Entry 9GBC (electron microscopy, 2.70 A resolution); this record covers chains A and B.

Chain A:
Name: TonB-linked outer membrane receptor
Organism: Bacteroides thetaiotaomicron VPI-5482
Reference sequence: Q8A621 (Q8A621_BACTN); numbering as in UniProt (aligned over 1-796)
Sequence (796 residues; numbered 1 to 796; the number before each row is that of its first residue):
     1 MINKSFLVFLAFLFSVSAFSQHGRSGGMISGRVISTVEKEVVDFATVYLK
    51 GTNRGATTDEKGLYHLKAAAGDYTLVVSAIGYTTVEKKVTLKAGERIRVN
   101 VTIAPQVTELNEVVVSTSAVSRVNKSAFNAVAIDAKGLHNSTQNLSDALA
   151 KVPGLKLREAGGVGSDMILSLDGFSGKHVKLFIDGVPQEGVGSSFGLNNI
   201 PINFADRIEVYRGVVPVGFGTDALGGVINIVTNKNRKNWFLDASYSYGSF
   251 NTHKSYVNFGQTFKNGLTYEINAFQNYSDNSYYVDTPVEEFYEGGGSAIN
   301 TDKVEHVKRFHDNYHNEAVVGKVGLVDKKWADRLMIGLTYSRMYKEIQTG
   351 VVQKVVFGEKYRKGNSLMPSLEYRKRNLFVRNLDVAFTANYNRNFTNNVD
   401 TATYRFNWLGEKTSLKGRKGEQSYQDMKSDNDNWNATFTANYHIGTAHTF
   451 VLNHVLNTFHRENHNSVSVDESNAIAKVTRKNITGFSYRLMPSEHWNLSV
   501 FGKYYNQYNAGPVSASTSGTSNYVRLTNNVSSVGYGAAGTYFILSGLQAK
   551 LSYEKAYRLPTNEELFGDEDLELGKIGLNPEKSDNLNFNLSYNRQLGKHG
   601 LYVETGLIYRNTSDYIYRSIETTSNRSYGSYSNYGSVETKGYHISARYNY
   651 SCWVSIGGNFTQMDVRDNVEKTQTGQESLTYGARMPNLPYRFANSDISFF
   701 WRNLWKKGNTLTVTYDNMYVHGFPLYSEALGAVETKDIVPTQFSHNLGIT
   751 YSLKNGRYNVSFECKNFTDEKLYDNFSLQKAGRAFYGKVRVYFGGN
Unresolved in the structure: 1-117, 464-473, 796
What the authors report for this chain:
  - post-translational modification sites: T401
  - conformationally variable residues (order/disorder transition): H464 to N473

Chain B:
Name: DUF4374 domain-containing protein
Organism: Bacteroides thetaiotaomicron VPI-5482
Reference sequence: Q8A622 (Q8A622_BACTN); numbering as in UniProt (aligned over 1-464)
Sequence (470 residues; row label = number of the first residue in the row):
     1 MKKNFLMWSFAMALLTGTLCTSCDETEGAVAPEETQSVQKGIAITYLHVT
    51 DQIMKNRDVIRGENFLGNGEYVTFAGILEANNKIYTAPIPMGLSVYGSAF
   101 EDGKWVKYPELVKTEDGGSNSSSYEKGELQWTQYPNEAWVAIYNDENFNN
   151 PTLIRTDKISYACGRMRSQYYQTIWAADNGDVYVFSPSYAKIMDADVQKT
   201 NLPAGVVRIKAGATDFDSYYCNLEELSGGKSFLRCWHITGDYFLLQMYTG
   251 EINSRGTGATRMAVFKATGNGDKGELYYVDGLPEPDRISSFSGTPFCENG
   301 VAYVGVIPITADGETNHPAIYKIDPVTHTATKGLTVNATGITAIGRLAKD
   351 SHSTYVVSATVTSANSTANYLLATSTLESGSVTPGNNNGFETATGTAWIF
   401 YKDQYLYRLQYNQGNEGVTTAYELNTNGGIAKRSNEYTITRFTTYGIFGE
   451 NIISSSAVDATFTDHHHHHH
Unresolved in the structure: 1-37, 463-470
Differences from the reference sequence: expression tag (465-470)
What the authors report for this chain:
  - conformationally variable residues (loop rearrangement): Q413, E416

Chain A / chain B interface:
Contacting residue pairs - 117 pairs, chain A then chain B:
  Y292(A) with I53(B), hydrophobic; N435(B)
  G296(A) with I53(B); M54(B); K55(B)
  S297(A) with M54(B), hydrogen bond (backbone-backbone)
  A298(A) with Q52(B); N435(B); E436(B)
  I299(A) with S434(B); N435(B); E436(B), hydrogen bond (backbone-backbone); T438(B)
  N300(A) with N435(B)
  T301(A) with K432(B); S434(B), hydrogen bond (backbone-backbone); E436(B), hydrogen bond
  D302(A) with S434(B)
  V351(A) with G414(B); N415(B)
  V352(A) with N415(B)
  K354(A) with E416(B), salt bridge; E436(B), salt bridge
  V355(A) with G417(B)
  R405(A) with N412(B); T438(B)
  K416(A) with N56(B), hydrogen bond (side chain-backbone); D58(B); V59(B), hydrogen bond (backbone-backbone)
  G417(A) with V59(B); D459(B); A460(B)
  R418(A) with A43(B); I44(B), hydrogen bond (side chain-backbone); N56(B); R57(B), hydrogen bond (side chain-backbone); V59(B)
  K419(A) with V38(B); D459(B); T461(B)
  E421(A) with N412(B)
  Q422(A) with N412(B); Q413(B)
  S423(A) with Q413(B)
  S516(A) with D194(B), hydrogen bond
  T517(A) with I192(B), hydrogen bond (side chain-backbone); D194(B), hydrogen bond
  S518(A) with I192(B); D194(B), hydrogen bond
  T520(A) with D194(B), hydrogen bond
  S521(A) with D194(B)
  D568(A) with R255(B), hydrogen bond (backbone-side chain)
  E569(A) with S119(B)
  D570(A) with R255(B)
  L573(A) with R255(B)
  Y617(A) with N365(B)
  R618(A) with N365(B)
  E621(A) with R167(B), salt bridge
  T622(A) with S289(B)
  T623(A) with G256(B); G258(B); A259(B); T260(B); S289(B), hydrogen bond (backbone-backbone); S290(B)
  S624(A) with T257(B); G258(B), hydrogen bond (backbone-backbone); T260(B); I288(B); S289(B), hydrogen bond (backbone-backbone)
  N625(A) with T249(B), hydrogen bond; T257(B); G258(B); T260(B), hydrogen bond; P285(B), hydrogen bond (side chain-backbone); D286(B), hydrogen bond
  T674(A) with S289(B); P308(B); I309(B); T310(B), hydrogen bond (backbone-backbone)
  G675(A) with T310(B)
  Q676(A) with P308(B), hydrogen bond (side chain-backbone); T310(B), hydrogen bond; N316(B), hydrogen bond (side chain-backbone)
  L679(A) with N337(B); T383(B)
  T680(A) with S363(B), hydrogen bond
  M685(A) with A364(B), hydrophobic
  Y726(A) with T367(B); A368(B), hydrophobic; E391(B); A393(B)
  E728(A) with N387(B), hydrogen bond (backbone-side chain)
  A729(A) with P384(B); G385(B); N386(B), hydrogen bond (backbone-backbone); N387(B), hydrogen bond (backbone-backbone)
  L730(A) with V361(B), hydrophobic; Y370(B); P384(B); G385(B); N387(B); E391(B)
  G731(A) with Y370(B); P384(B), hydrogen bond (backbone-backbone); N387(B), hydrogen bond (backbone-side chain); N388(B), hydrogen bond (backbone-backbone); G389(B)
  A732(A) with N387(B); N388(B); G389(B), hydrogen bond (backbone-backbone)
  V733(A) with N387(B)
  T735(A) with G389(B); F390(B); E391(B), hydrogen bond (side chain-backbone)
  K736(A) with E391(B), salt bridge
  D737(A) with E391(B)
Interface residues without a listed pair, chain A (58 interface residues in all): E289, G294, R626, S627, P686, S727
Interface residues without a listed pair, chain B (73 interface residues in all): T45, M193, K199, Q246, F291, H317, S366, V418, Y437, T440
The authors on this interface:
  - residue pairs: K354(A)-E416(B), I44(B)-R418(A), M54(B)-S297(A), N56(B)-K416(A), R57(B)-R418(A), V59(B)-K416(A), R167(B)-E621(A), I192(B)-T517(A), D194(B)-S516(A), D194(B)-T517(A), D194(B)-S518(A), D194(B)-T520(A), D194(B)-S521(A), T249(B)-N625(A), R255(B)-D568(A), G258(B)-T623(A), G258(B)-S624(A), A259(B)-T623(A), T260(B)-N625(A), S289(B)-T623(A), S289(B)-S624(A), P308(B)-T674(A), P308(B)-Q676(A), T310(B)-T674(A), T310(B)-Q676(A), N316(B)-Q676(A), P384(B)-G731(A), N386(B)-A729(A), N387(B)-E728(A), N387(B)-A729(A), N387(B)-G731(A), G389(B)-A732(A), G389(B)-T735(A), E391(B)-T735(A), E391(B)-K736(A), E391(B)-D737(A), N412(B)-E421(A), Q413(B)-S423(A), K432(B)-T301(A), S434(B)-T301(A), E436(B)-I299(A), E436(B)-T301(A), E436(B)-K354(A), T438(B)-E289(A), D459(B)-K419(A)

Summary:
Chain A and chain B form an interface of 58 and 73 residues respectively; the contacts include 34 hydrogen
bonds and 4 salt bridges. Among the polar pairs are K354(A)-E416(B), K354(A)-E436(B) and E621(A)-R167(B). The
paper describes contacts between K354(A) and E416(B), I44(B) and R418(A) and M54(B) and S297(A) among others.
The paper reports a modification site at T401(A); conformational variability at H464(A) and Q413(B) among
others.
Here chain A is TonB-linked outer membrane receptor and chain B is DUF4374 domain-containing protein, both
from Bacteroides thetaiotaomicron VPI-5482. Entry 9GBC (Bacteroides thetaiotaomicron siderophore transporter
XusA in complex with surface-exposed lipoprotein XusB) was determined by electron microscopy.
